Entry 8DAC (X-ray diffraction, 1.19 A resolution); this record covers chains A and B.

# Chain A
Molecule: Immunoglobulin G-binding protein A
From: Staphylococcus aureus
Reference sequence: P38507 (SPA_STAAU); residues 2-58 here correspond to UniProt positions 213-269 (UniProt number = residue number + 211)
Chain sequence (67 residues; row label = number of the first residue in the row; numbering starts at 0):
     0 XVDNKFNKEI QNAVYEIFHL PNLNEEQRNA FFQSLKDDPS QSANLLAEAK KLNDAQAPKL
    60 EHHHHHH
Unresolved in the structure: 58-66
Construct notes: expression tag (0-1, 59-66); engineered mutation I9 (Gln220 in P38507), V13 (Phe224 in P38507), F17 (Leu228 in P38507), A29 (Gly240 in P38507), F31 (Ile242 in P38507)
Modified positions: LAL (n,N-dimethyl-L-alanine) at position 0; K4 (N-dimethyl-lysine; MLY)

# Chain B
Molecule: Affibody LL2.FILV
From: synthetic construct
Notes: antibody fragment or engineered binder
Chain sequence (67 residues; numbered 0 to 66; the number before each row is that of its first residue; numbering starts at 0):
     0 AVDNKFNKEF SVAGREIITL PNLNDPQKKA FLVSLWDDPS QSANLLAEAK KLNDAQAPKL
    60 EHHHHHH
Unresolved in the structure: 58-66
Modified positions: K27 (N-dimethyl-lysine; MLY); K28 (N-dimethyl-lysine; MLY)

# Chain A / chain B interface
Pairs across the interface (27; chain A residue first):
  I9(A) with W35(B)
  Q10(A) with L31(B); V32(B), hydrogen bond (side chain-backbone); W35(B)
  V13(A) with F9(B), hydrophobic
  Y14(A) with D24(B), hydrogen bond; K27(B); K28(B); L31(B), hydrophobic
  F17(A) with F9(B), hydrophobic; S10(B); G13(B); R14(B); I17(B); L31(B), hydrophobic
  E24(A) with S10(B), hydrogen bond
  R27(A) with S10(B); R14(B)
  N28(A) with N6(B), hydrogen bond (backbone-side chain); S10(B), hydrogen bond
  F31(A) with N6(B); F9(B), hydrophobic; S10(B); W35(B)
  Q32(A) with N6(B), hydrogen bond (backbone-side chain)
  L34(A) with W35(B), hydrophobic
  K35(A) with W35(B)
Also at the interface, not in a pair above, chain A (13 interface residues in all): H18
Also at the interface, not in a pair above, chain B (15 interface residues in all): K7, V11, P38
The authors on this interface:
  - interface residues, chain A: F31(A), K35(A)
  - interface residues, chain B: F9(B), W35(B)

# Overview
13 residues of chain A and 15 residues of chain B are in contact; the contacts include 6 hydrogen bonds. Polar
contacts include Q10(A)-V32(B), Y14(A)-D24(B) and E24(A)-S10(B). From the paper: interface residues F31(A),
K35(A) and F9(B) among others.
Here chain A is Immunoglobulin G-binding protein A (Staphylococcus aureus) and chain B is Affibody LL2.FILV
(synthetic construct). Entry 8DAC (Coevolved affibody-Z domain pair LL2.c22) was determined by X-ray
diffraction together with 8DA3, 8DA4, 8DA5, 8DA6, 8DA7, 8DA8 and 3 further entries from the same study.
